Entry 8IYV (X-ray diffraction, 2.10 A resolution); this record covers chain A.

== Chain A ==
Name: Cationic trypsin
From: Bos taurus
Notes: EC 3.4.21.4
Reference sequence: P00760 (TRY1_BOVIN); the author numbering skips numbers that UniProt does not, so the offset changes along the chain: 16-34 = UniProt 24-42; 37-67 = UniProt 43-73; 69-125 = UniProt 74-130; 127-130 = UniProt 131-134; 3 more segments
Chain sequence (223 residues; numbered 16 to 248; 10 numbers in that range are skipped by the numbering (no residue carries them; nothing is unmodelled there); the number before each row is that of its first residue):
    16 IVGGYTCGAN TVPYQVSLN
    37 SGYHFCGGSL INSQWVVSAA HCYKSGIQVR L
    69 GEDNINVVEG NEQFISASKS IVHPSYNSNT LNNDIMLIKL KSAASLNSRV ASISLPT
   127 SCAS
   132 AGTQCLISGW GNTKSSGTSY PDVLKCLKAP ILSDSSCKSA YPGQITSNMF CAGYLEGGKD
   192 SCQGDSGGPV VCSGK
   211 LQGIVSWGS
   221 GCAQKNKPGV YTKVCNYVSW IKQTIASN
Disulfides: Cys22-Cys157, Cys42-Cys58, Cys128-Cys235, Cys136-Cys203, Cys168-Cys182, Cys193-Cys222
Ion coordination: Ca2+: Glu70, Asn72, Val75, Glu80
Residues lining bound ligands: famotidine (FO9): Asn143, Lys145, Ser146, Asp191, Ser192, Cys193, Gln194, Ser197, Val215, Ser216, Trp217, Gly218, Ser219, Gly221, Cys222, Gly229
Curated features (UniProtKB/Swiss-Prot):
  - active site (Charge relay system): His57, Asp102, Ser197
  - binding site (Ca(2+)): Glu70, Asn72, Val75, Glu80
  - binding site (substrate): Asp191, Ser192, Gln194, Gly195, Ser197

== Overview ==
Chain A binds famotidine. Glu70, Asn72, Val75 and Glu80 form the Ca2+ site. Curated annotation (UniProt) lists
3 active-site residues, 4 Ca2+-binding residues and 5 substrate-binding residues.
Chain A is Cationic trypsin (Bos taurus); the structure, Crystal structure of trypsin-famotidine complex at
2.10 Angstroms resolution, was determined by X-ray diffraction together with 8IZH, 8IZI and 8IZK from the same
study.
